PDB entry 6TMI | electron microscopy, 3.50 A resolution | chains R and B of the 5 polymer chains in the assembly

# Chain R
Molecule: ATPTG12
From: Toxoplasma gondii (strain ATCC 50853 / GT1)
UniProt: A0A125YKF7 (A0A125YKF7_TOXGG); numbering as in UniProt (aligned over 1-134)
Chain sequence (134 residues; numbered 1 to 134; the number before each row is that of its first residue):
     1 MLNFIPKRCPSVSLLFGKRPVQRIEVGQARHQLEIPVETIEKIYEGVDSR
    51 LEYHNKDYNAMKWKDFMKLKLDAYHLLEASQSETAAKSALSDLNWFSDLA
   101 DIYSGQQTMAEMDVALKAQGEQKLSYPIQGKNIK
Disordered / not traced: 1-83, 134

# Chain B
Molecule: subunit b
From: Toxoplasma gondii (strain ATCC 50853 / GT1)
UniProt: S7V2T0 (S7V2T0_TOXGG); numbering as in UniProt (aligned over 1-571)
Chain sequence (571 residues; row label = number of the first residue in the row):
     1 MNFSSSARWLAVRQSQTLGHTTRATVAAGRRVLAHSPAATEFTSFQSLHI
    51 GGDVCKLPLAVALGAAPSALGYGSAKHNQQRQYATLGSGWSFSKVQYTKY
   101 RITKPWTTDTTFDDIILSQPSKEDFAKFTKEAPLFLRFLKLVTDVEGRQE
   151 AFIQFAKRCENGLTVEKDVYVTKKELVDCLWKNGYTDTEINAFEIAFPAD
   201 YKFHYPELAVLFDLTEEDCYKYCIRQRAATPEELVELKYTKPKNLVSSYG
   251 LCFLGVWFGLSNTVLSNAWFYSKTFPFGAVFYMLGSYFYRDIREKLWKEE
   301 KSLIHTAQENKNMGEESVYKQMKKYATDTKCLDYLSTFRTEVEDQIANYK
   351 VALVSQMRRQLTERLVEKLNGIQQAEKLIQGSLQDVMIREIVSSFKDLYK
   401 SRPELHDAAMQSAIQGLSGSDGAMDPVGAHFKASLQELAKVNLSTATADP
   451 MGTVVQRVAAVFQKREKEFLDTFTVKATEAQEIKTIVDKCHKGNTFDFHA
   501 LSDEELRRLEQLYSTVNNRVGFETIHENSIKPVAPLSENSKGFVEFVNTQ
   551 LEITKAKLRNARLTAFAHAFV
Disordered / not traced: 1-320, 419-423
Sequence notes: conflict Leu48 (Ser in S7V2T0), Thr472 (Ala in S7V2T0)

# How chain R and chain B interact
Residue-residue contacts (46):
  Ala86(R) with Tyr325(B), hydrogen bond (backbone-side chain)
  Ser88(R) with Asp328(B)
  Ala89(R) with Tyr325(B), hydrophobic; Asp328(B), hydrogen bond (backbone-side chain)
  Leu90(R) with Asp328(B)
  Ser97(R) with Leu536(B); Ser537(B)
  Asp98(R) with Asn539(B), hydrogen bond
  Leu99(R) with Phe338(B), hydrophobic
  Asp101(R) with Ala534(B); Leu536(B); Ser540(B), hydrogen bond
  Ile102(R) with Phe338(B), hydrophobic
  Tyr103(R) with Val342(B), hydrophobic; Gln345(B), hydrogen bond
  Thr108(R) with Lys531(B), hydrogen bond (side chain-backbone); Leu551(B)
  Ala110(R) with Lys350(B)
  Glu111(R) with Tyr349(B), hydrogen bond; Leu353(B); Ile530(B)
  Met112(R) with Ile530(B), hydrophobic; Gln550(B); Leu551(B), hydrophobic; Thr554(B)
  Val114(R) with Lys350(B)
  Ala115(R) with Ile525(B), hydrophobic; Leu558(B)
  Leu116(R) with Thr554(B)
  Ala118(R) with Met357(B), hydrophobic
  Gln119(R) with Ile525(B); Leu558(B); Arg562(B)
  Ser125(R) with Phe522(B)
  Tyr126(R) with Val516(B), hydrophobic; Asn517(B), hydrogen bond; Phe522(B), hydrophobic; Ala569(B), hydrophobic
  Pro127(R) with Thr474(B); Val475(B)
  Ile128(R) with Val475(B), hydrophobic
  Gln129(R) with Leu470(B); Asp471(B); Val475(B), hydrogen bond (backbone-backbone); Ala477(B)
  Ile133(R) with Thr474(B)
Interface residues without a listed pair, chain R (35 interface residues in all): Lys87, Trp95, Ser104, Gly105, Gln106, Gln107, Asp113, Glu121, Lys123, Leu124
Interface residues without a listed pair, chain B (48 interface residues in all): Lys324, Cys331, Leu335, Glu343, Ile346, Lys476, Tyr513, Val520, Thr524, Val533, Phe543, Val547, Ala561, Ala565, Phe566, His568, Phe570

# Overview
35 residues of chain R and 48 residues of chain B are in contact, with 9 hydrogen bonds. Polar pairs include
Ala86(R)-Tyr325(B), Ala89(R)-Asp328(B) and Asp98(R)-Asn539(B).
Chain R is ATPTG12 and chain B is subunit b, both from Toxoplasma gondii (strain ATCC 50853 / GT1); the
structure, Cryo-EM structure of Toxoplasma gondii mitochondrial ATP synthase dimer, peripheral stalk model,
was determined by electron microscopy together with 6TMG, 6TMH, 6TMJ, 6TMK and 6TML from the same study.
